7OM4 - chains A and C of the 3 polymer chains in the assembly; structure by X-ray diffraction, 6.05 A resolution (low resolution: residue-level contacts below are approximate; hydrogen-bond / salt-bridge calls are withheld).

== Chain A ==
Name: Epidermal growth factor receptor
From: Homo sapiens
Notes: EC 2.7.10.1
UniProtKB: P00533 (EGFR_HUMAN); residues 1-621 here correspond to UniProt positions 25-645 (UniProt number = residue number + 24)
Sequence (630 residues; each row starts with the number of its first residue):
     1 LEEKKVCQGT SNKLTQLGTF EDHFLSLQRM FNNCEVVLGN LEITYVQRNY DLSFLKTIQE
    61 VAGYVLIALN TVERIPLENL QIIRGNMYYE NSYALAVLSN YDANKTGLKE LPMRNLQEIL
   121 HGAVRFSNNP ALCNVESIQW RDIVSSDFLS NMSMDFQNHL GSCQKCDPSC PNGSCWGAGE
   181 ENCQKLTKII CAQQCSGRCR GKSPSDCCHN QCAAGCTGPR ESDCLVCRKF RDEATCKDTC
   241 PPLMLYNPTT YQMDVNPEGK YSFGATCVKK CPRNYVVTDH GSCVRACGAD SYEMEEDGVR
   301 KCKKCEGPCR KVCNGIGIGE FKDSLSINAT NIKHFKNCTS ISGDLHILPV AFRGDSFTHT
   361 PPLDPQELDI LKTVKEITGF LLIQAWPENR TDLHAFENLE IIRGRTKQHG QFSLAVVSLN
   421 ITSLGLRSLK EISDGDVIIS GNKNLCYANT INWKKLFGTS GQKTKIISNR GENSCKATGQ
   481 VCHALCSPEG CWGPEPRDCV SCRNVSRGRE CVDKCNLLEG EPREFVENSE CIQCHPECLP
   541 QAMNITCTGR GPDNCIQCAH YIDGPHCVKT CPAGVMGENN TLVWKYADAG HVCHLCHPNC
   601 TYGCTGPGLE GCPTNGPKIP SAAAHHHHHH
Disordered / not traced: 615-630
Construct notes: expression tag (622-630)
Disulfide bonds: Cys7-Cys34, Cys133-Cys163, Cys166-Cys175, Cys170-Cys183, Cys191-Cys199, Cys195-Cys207, Cys208-Cys216, Cys212-Cys224, Cys227-Cys236, Cys240-Cys267, Cys271-Cys283, Cys287-Cys302, Cys305-Cys309, Cys313-Cys338, Cys446-Cys475, Cys482-Cys491, Cys486-Cys499, Cys502-Cys511, Cys515-Cys531, Cys534-Cys547, Cys538-Cys555, Cys558-Cys567, Cys571-Cys593, Cys596-Cys604, Cys600-Cys612
Glycans and other covalent adducts: N-acetylglucosamine (NAG) linked to Asn32, Asn49, Asn151, Asn328, Asn337, Asn420, Asn504
Swiss-Prot annotation at these positions:
  - modified residue: Ser205 (Phosphoserine)
  - glycosylation (N-linked (GlcNAc...) asparagine): Asn32 (complex), Asn49, Asn104, Asn151, Asn172, Asn328, Asn337, Asn389, Asn420, Asn504, Asn544, Asn579, Asn599 (high mannose)

== Chain C ==
Name: Epidermal growth factor
From: Homo sapiens
UniProtKB: P01133 (EGF_HUMAN); residues 1-53 here correspond to UniProt positions 971-1023 (UniProt number = residue number + 970)
Sequence (53 residues; each row starts with the number of its first residue):
     1 NSDSECPLSH DGYCLHDGVC MYIEALDKYA CNCVVGYIGE RCQYRDLKWW ELR
Disordered / not traced: 1-4, 52-53
Disulfide bonds: Cys6-Cys20, Cys14-Cys31, Cys33-Cys42

== Chain A / chain C interface ==
Pairs across the interface (46; chain A residue first):
  Asn12(A) - Ile38(C)
  Asn12(A) - Gly39(C)
  Leu14(A) - Ile23(C)
  Thr15(A) - Cys31(C)
  Thr15(A) - Cys33(C)
  Thr15(A) - Gly39(C)
  Thr15(A) - Glu40(C)
  Gln16(A) - Cys31(C)
  Gln16(A) - Asn32(C)
  Gln16(A) - Cys33(C)
  Leu17(A) - Cys33(C)
  Leu17(A) - Val35(C)
  Leu17(A) - Tyr37(C)
  Leu17(A) - Ile38(C)
  Gly18(A) - Asn32(C)
  Gly18(A) - Cys33(C)
  Gly18(A) - Val35(C)
  Asp22(A) - Val35(C)
  Arg29(A) - Trp49(C)
  Arg29(A) - Trp50(C)
  Met30(A) - Lys48(C)
  Tyr45(A) - Met21(C)
  Leu98(A) - Leu26(C)
  Ser99(A) - Ala25(C)
  Tyr101(A) - Glu24(C)
  Arg125(A) - Leu26(C)
  His346(A) - Tyr44(C)
  Leu348(A) - Gln43(C)
  Pro349(A) - His16(C)
  Val350(A) - Leu15(C)
  Arg353(A) - Leu15(C)
  Asp355(A) - Arg41(C)
  Phe357(A) - Ser9(C)
  Phe357(A) - Tyr13(C)
  Gln384(A) - Tyr37(C)
  Gln384(A) - Gln43(C)
  Gln384(A) - Tyr44(C)
  Gln384(A) - Arg45(C)
  Gln408(A) - Leu47(C)
  His409(A) - Leu47(C)
  Phe412(A) - Leu47(C)
  Ser418(A) - Arg45(C)
  Ile438(A) - Leu47(C)
  Ser440(A) - Glu51(C)
  Gly441(A) - Glu51(C)
  Ser468(A) - Glu51(C)
Other interface residues (no listed pair), chain A (40 interface residues in all): Leu69, Asn128, Leu325, Thr358, Leu382, Gln411, Ala415, Val417, Lys465, Ile467
Other interface residues (no listed pair), chain C (30 interface residues in all): His10, Ala30, Val34, Asp46

== In short ==
40 residues of chain A and 30 residues of chain C are in contact.
Here chain A is Epidermal growth factor receptor and chain C is Epidermal growth factor, both from Homo
sapiens. Entry 7OM4 (Nanobody EgB4 bound to the full extracellular EGFR-EGF complex) was determined by X-ray
diffraction (same publication as 7OM5).
